Entry 7TEO (electron microscopy, 2.97 A resolution); this record covers chains 1 and I of the 30 polymer chains in the assembly.

# Chain 1
Protein: Proteasome subunit beta type-6
From: Saccharomyces cerevisiae S288C
Notes: EC 3.4.25.1
UniProt: P23724 (PSB6_YEAST); residues 1-241 here = UniProt positions 1-241
Sequence (241 residues; each row starts with the number of its first residue):
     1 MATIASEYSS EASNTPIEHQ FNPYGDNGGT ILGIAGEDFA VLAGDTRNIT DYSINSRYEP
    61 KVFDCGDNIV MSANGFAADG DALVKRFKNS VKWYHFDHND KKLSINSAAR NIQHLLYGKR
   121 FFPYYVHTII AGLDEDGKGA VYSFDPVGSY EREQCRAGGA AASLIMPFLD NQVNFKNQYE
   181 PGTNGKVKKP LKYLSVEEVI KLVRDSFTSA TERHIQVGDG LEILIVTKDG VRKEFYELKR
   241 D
Unresolved in the structure: 1-20

# Chain I
Protein: Proteasome subunit beta type-2
From: Saccharomyces cerevisiae S288C
Notes: EC 3.4.25.1
UniProt: P25043 (PSB2_YEAST); residue numbers follow UniProt; this construct covers 1-261
Sequence (261 residues; each row starts with the number of its first residue):
     1 MAGLSFDNYQ RNNFLAENSH TQPKATSTGT TIVGVKFNNG VVIAADTRST QGPIVADKNC
    61 AKLHRISPKI WCAGAGTAAD TEAVTQLIGS NIELHSLYTS REPRVVSALQ MLKQHLFKYQ
   121 GHIGAYLIVA GVDPTGSHLF SIHAHGSTDV GYYLSLGSGS LAAMAVLESH WKQDLTKEEA
   181 IKLASDAIQA GIWNDLGSGS NVDVCVMEIG KDAEYLRNYL TPNVREEKQK SYKFPRGTTA
   241 VLKESIVNIC DIQEEQVDIT A
Unresolved in the structure: 1-29, 250-261
UniProt features mapped onto this chain:
  - active site: Thr30 (Nucleophile)
What the authors report for this chain:
  - catalytic residues: Thr30 (citing earlier work)

# Chain 1 / chain I interface
Residue-residue contacts (53; chain 1 residue first):
  Ile49(1) - Leu196(I)  hydrophobic
  Asp51(1) - Leu196(I)
  Tyr52(1) - Gly52(I)
  Tyr52(1) - Asp195(I)
  Tyr52(1) - Leu196(I)  hydrogen bond (backbone-backbone)
  Tyr52(1) - Gly197(I)
  Ile54(1) - Trp193(I)
  Ile54(1) - Leu196(I)  hydrophobic
  Arg57(1) - Trp193(I)  hydrogen bond (side chain-backbone)
  Arg57(1) - Asn194(I)
  Leu164(1) - Ile54(I)  hydrophobic
  Phe168(1) - Tyr232(I)
  Asn171(1) - Phe234(I)
  Gln172(1) - Tyr232(I)
  Gln172(1) - Phe234(I)
  Gln178(1) - Phe234(I)
  Gln178(1) - Thr238(I)
  Tyr179(1) - Gly237(I)
  Tyr179(1) - Thr238(I)  hydrogen bond (backbone-backbone)
  Tyr179(1) - Ala240(I)  hydrophobic
  Pro181(1) - Arg236(I)
  Pro181(1) - Gly237(I)
  Gly185(1) - Ala240(I)
  Glu198(1) - Lys230(I)  salt bridge
  Leu202(1) - Tyr232(I)
  Arg204(1) - Gln229(I)
  Asp205(1) - Lys228(I)
  Asp205(1) - Gln229(I)  hydrogen bond (side chain-backbone)
  Asp205(1) - Lys230(I)  hydrogen bond (side chain-backbone)
  Asp205(1) - Tyr232(I)  hydrogen bond
  Thr208(1) - Arg225(I)
  Thr208(1) - Glu226(I)
  Glu212(1) - Lys58(I)
  Glu212(1) - Arg225(I)
  Arg213(1) - Ile54(I)
  Arg213(1) - Val55(I)  hydrogen bond (side chain-backbone)
  Arg213(1) - Ala56(I)  hydrogen bond (side chain-backbone)
  Arg213(1) - Lys58(I)
  His214(1) - Pro53(I)
  His214(1) - Ile54(I)
  Ile215(1) - Thr50(I)
  Ile215(1) - Pro53(I)  hydrogen bond (backbone-backbone)
  Ile215(1) - Val55(I)  hydrophobic
  Ile215(1) - Leu196(I)
  Lys239(1) - Asn223(I)  hydrogen bond (side chain-backbone)
  Lys239(1) - Val224(I)
  Asp241(1) - Arg48(I)  salt bridge
  Asp241(1) - Ile192(I)
  Asp241(1) - Trp193(I)
  Asp241(1) - Asp195(I)
  Asp241(1) - Ser198(I)
  Asp241(1) - Ser200(I)  hydrogen bond (side chain-backbone)
  Asp241(1) - Asn223(I)  hydrogen bond
Interface residues without a listed pair, chain 1 (33 interface residues in all): Arg47, Ser53, Asn177, Glu180, Lys189, Lys201, Ser209, Gln216, Arg240
Interface residues without a listed pair, chain I (33 interface residues in all): Asp57, Ser158, Gly199, Pro235

# Overview
Chain 1 and chain I each contribute 33 residues to their interface; the contacts include 12 hydrogen bonds and
2 salt bridges. Among the polar pairs are Glu198(1)-Lys230(I), Asp241(1)-Arg48(I) and Arg57(1)-Trp193(I).
UniProt lists active-site residue Thr30(I) on chain I. The paper reports the catalytic residue Thr30(I).
Chain 1 is Proteasome subunit beta type-6 and chain I is Proteasome subunit beta type-2, both from
Saccharomyces cerevisiae S288C; the structure, Cryo-EM structure of the 20S Alpha 3 Deletion proteasome core
particle in complex with FUB1, was determined by electron microscopy together with 7TEJ from the same study.
